PDB entry 6PWF | electron microscopy, 4.07 A resolution (low resolution: residue-level contacts below are approximate; hydrogen-bond / salt-bridge calls are withheld) | chains F and I of the 11 polymer chains in the assembly

[Chain F]
Molecule: Histone H4
Organism: Drosophila melanogaster
UniProtKB: A0A0B4KFZ9 (A0A0B4KFZ9_DROME); residues 0-102 here correspond to UniProt positions 1-103 (UniProt number = residue number + 1)
Amino-acid sequence (103 residues; numbered 0 to 102; the number before each row is that of its first residue; numbering starts at 0):
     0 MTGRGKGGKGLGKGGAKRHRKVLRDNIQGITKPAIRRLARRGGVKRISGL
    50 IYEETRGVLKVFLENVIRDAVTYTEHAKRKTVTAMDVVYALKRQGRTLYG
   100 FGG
Unresolved in the structure: 0-23

[Chain I]
Molecule: 147-nt DNA strand
Organism: synthetic construct
Sequence (147 nucleotides; row label = number of the first residue in the row; numbers below 1 keep their minus sign (DA-73 is residue -73)):
   -73 ATCGGATGTATATATCTGACACGTGCCTGGAGACTAGGGAGTAATCCCCT
   -23 TGGCGGTTAAAACGCGGGGGACAGCGCGTACGTGCGTTTAAGCGGTGCTA
    27 GAGCTGTCTACGACCAATTGAGCGGCCTCGGCACCGGGATTCTCGAT
Unresolved in the structure: 73

[Interface between chain F and chain I]
Contacting residue pairs (11; chain F residue first):
  Arg35(F) with DG8(I)
  Arg45(F) with DC7(I); DG8(I)
  Ile46(F) with DC7(I); DG8(I)
  Ser47(F) with DC7(I)
  Gly48(F) with DC7(I)
  Arg78(F) with DA28(I); DG29(I)
  Lys79(F) with DA28(I)
  Thr80(F) with DA28(I)
Interface residues without a listed pair, chain F (10 interface residues in all): Lys44, Lys77
Interface residues without a listed pair, chain I (5 interface residues in all): DG27

[Overview]
10 residues of chain F and 5 residues of chain I are in contact.
Here chain F is Histone H4 (Drosophila melanogaster) and chain I is a 147-nt DNA strand (synthetic construct).
Entry 6PWF (Cryo-EM structure of the ATPase domain of chromatin remodeling factor ISWI bound to the
nucleosome) was determined by electron microscopy (same publication as 6PWE).
